6FF0 - chain A; structure by X-ray diffraction, 2.10 A resolution.

Chain A:
Protein: Serine protease domain fused with VPg domain
From: Ryegrass mottle virus
Notes: EC 2.7.7.48
UniProtKB: A0MCW0 (A0MCW0_9VIRU); residues 1-275 here correspond to UniProt positions 119-393 (UniProt number = residue number + 118)
Chain sequence (275 residues; numbered 1 to 275; the number before each row is that of its first residue):
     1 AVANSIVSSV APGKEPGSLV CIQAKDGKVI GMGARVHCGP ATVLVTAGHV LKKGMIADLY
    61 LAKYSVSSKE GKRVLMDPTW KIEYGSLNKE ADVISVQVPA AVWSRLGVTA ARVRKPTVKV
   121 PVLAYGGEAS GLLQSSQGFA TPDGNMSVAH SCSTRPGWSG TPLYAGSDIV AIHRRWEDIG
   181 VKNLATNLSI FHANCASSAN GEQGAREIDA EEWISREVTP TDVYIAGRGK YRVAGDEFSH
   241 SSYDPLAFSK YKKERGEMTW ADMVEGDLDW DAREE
Not modelled in the structure: 1-4, 177-182, 196-255, 266-275
Disulfide bonds: Cys38-Cys195
Sequence notes: engineered mutation Ala196 (Glu314 in A0MCW0), Ala199 (Glu317 in A0MCW0)
Reported in the primary citation:
  - self-association interface (contacts with another copy of this molecule); pairs are residue here / residue on that copy: Lys52-Val264, Asp77-Trp260 (hydrogen bond), Ile82-Met258 (backbone contact)
  - catalytic residues: His49, Asp92
  - catalytic residues: Gly157 (proposed by the authors, not directly observed)

In short:
From the paper: catalytic residues His49, Asp92 and Gly157; a self-association interface involving Lys52,
Asp77 and Ile82 among others.
Chain A is Serine protease domain fused with VPg domain (Ryegrass mottle virus); the structure, Ryegrass
mottle virus serine protease domain fused with VPg domain, was determined by X-ray diffraction (same
publication as 7YZV and 6FEZ).
